6UO8 - chains A and B; structure by electron microscopy, 3.63 A resolution.

== Chain A ==
Name: Gamma-aminobutyric acid type B receptor subunit 1
Source organism: Homo sapiens
UniProtKB: Q9UBS5 (GABR1_HUMAN); numbering as in UniProt (aligned over 165-919)
Chain sequence (762 residues; numbered 164 to 925; the number before each row is that of its first residue):
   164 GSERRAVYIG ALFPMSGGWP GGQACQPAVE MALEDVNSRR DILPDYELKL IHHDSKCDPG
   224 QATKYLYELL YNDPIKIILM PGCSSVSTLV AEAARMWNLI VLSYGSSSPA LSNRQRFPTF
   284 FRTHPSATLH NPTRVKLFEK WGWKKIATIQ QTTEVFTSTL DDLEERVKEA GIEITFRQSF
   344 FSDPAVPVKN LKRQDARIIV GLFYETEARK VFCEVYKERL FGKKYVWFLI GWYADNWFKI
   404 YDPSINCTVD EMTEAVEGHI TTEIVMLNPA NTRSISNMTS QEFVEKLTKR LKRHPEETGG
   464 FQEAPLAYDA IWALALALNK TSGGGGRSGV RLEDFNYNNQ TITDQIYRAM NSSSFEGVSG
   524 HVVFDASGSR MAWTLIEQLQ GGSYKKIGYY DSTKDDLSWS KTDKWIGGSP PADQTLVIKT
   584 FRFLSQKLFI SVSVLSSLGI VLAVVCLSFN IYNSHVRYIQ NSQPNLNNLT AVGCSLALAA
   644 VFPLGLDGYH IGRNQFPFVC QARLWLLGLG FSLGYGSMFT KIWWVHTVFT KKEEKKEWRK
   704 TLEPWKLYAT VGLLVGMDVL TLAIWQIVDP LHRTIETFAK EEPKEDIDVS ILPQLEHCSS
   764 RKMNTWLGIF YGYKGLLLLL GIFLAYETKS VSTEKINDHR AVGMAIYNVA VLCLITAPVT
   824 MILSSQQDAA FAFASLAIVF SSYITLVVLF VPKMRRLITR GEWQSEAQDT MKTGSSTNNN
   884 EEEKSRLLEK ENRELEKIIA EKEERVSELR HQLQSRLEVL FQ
Unresolved in the structure: 164-165, 486-493, 863-925
Differences from the reference sequence: expression tag (164, 920-925)
Cystine bridges: Cys220-Cys246, Cys376-Cys410, Cys663-Cys761
Covalently attached groups: N-acetylglucosamine (NAG) linked to Asn440, Asn482, Asn502, Asn514
Residues lining bound ligands:
  - (R)-(3-aminopropyl)methylphosphinic acid (QD7): Trp182, Cys246, Ser247, Gly268, Ser269, Ser270, His287, Val318, Tyr367, Trp395, Glu466
  - QDA (N~4~,N~6~-dicyclopentyl-2-(methylsulfanyl)-5-nitropyrimidine-4,6-diamine): Ala788, Tyr789, Lys792, Gly806, Met807, Tyr810, Asn811
From the paper describing this entry:
  - binding site for (R)-(3-aminopropyl)methylphosphinic acid: Trp182, Ser247, Ser270, His287, Tyr367, Trp395, Glu466
  - post-translational modification sites: Asn440
  - binding site for QDA: Tyr789, Lys792, Met807, Tyr810
  - mutagenesis - M807A: decreased binding to QDA
  - mutagenesis - Y810A, N811A: abolished binding to QDA
  - mutagenesis - M807A: decreased signaling in response to QDA
  - mutagenesis - Y810A, N811A: abolished signaling in response to QDA

== Chain B ==
Name: Gamma-aminobutyric acid type B receptor subunit 2
Source organism: Homo sapiens
UniProtKB: O75899 (GABR2_HUMAN); numbering as in UniProt (aligned over 41-819)
Chain sequence (779 residues; numbered 41 to 819; the number before each row is that of its first residue):
    41 GWARGAPRPP PSSPPLSIMG LMPLTKEVAK GSIGRGVLPA VELAIEQIRN ESLLRPYFLD
   101 LRLYDTECDN AKGLKAFYDA IKYGPNHLMV FGGVCPSVTS IIAESLQGWN LVQLSFAATT
   161 PVLADKKKYP YFFRTVPSDN AVNPAILKLL KHYQWKRVGT LTQDVQRFSE VRNDLTGVLY
   221 GEDIEISDTE SFSNDPCTSV KKLKGNDVRI ILGQFDQNMA AKVFCCAYEE NMYGSKYQWI
   281 IPGWYEPSWW EQVHTEANSS RCLRKNLLAA MEGYIGVDFE PLSSKQIKTI SGKTPQQYER
   341 EYNNKRSGVG PSKFHGYAYD GIWVIAKTLQ RAMETLHASS RHQRIQDFNY TDHTLGRIIL
   401 NAMNETNFFG VTGQVVFRNG ERMGTIKFTQ FQDSREVKVG EYNAVADTLE IINDTIRFQG
   461 SEPPKDKTII LEQLRKISLP LYSILSALTI LGMIMASAFL FFNIKNRNQK LIKMSSPYMN
   521 NLIILGGMLS YASIFLFGLD GSFVSEKTFE TLCTVRTWIL TVGYTTAFGA MFAKTWRVHA
   581 IFKNVKMKKK IIKDQKLLVI VGGMLLIDLC ILICWQAVDP LRRTVEKYSM EPDPAGRDIS
   641 IRPLLEHCEN THMTIWLGIV YAYKGLLMLF GCFLAWETRN VSIPALNDSK YIGMSVYNVG
   701 IMCIIGAAVS FLTRDQPNVQ FCIVALVIIF CSTITLCLVF VPKLITLRTN PDAATQNRRF
   761 QFTQNQKKED SKTSTSVTSV NQASTSRLEG LQSENHRLRM KITELDKDLE EVTMQLQDT
Unresolved in the structure: 41-52, 586-587, 751-819
Cystine bridges: Cys108-Cys135, Cys237-Cys266, Cys265-Cys302, Cys553-Cys648
Covalently attached groups: N-acetylglucosamine (NAG) linked to Asn90, Asn298, Asn389, Asn404, Asn453
Residues lining bound ligands: QDA (N~4~,N~6~-dicyclopentyl-2-(methylsulfanyl)-5-nitropyrimidine-4,6-diamine): Met694, Tyr697, Asn698
Swiss-Prot annotation at these positions:
  - modified residue: Ser776 (Phosphoserine), Ser779 (Phosphoserine), Thr819 (Phosphothreonine)
  - glycosylation (N-linked (GlcNAc...) asparagine): Asn90, Asn298, Asn389, Asn404, Asn453
  - natural variant: Ala567 (A567T: In NDPLHS), Gly693 (G693W: In DEE59; uncertain significance), Ser695 (S695I: In DEE59), Ile705 (I705N: In DEE59), Ala707 (A707T: In NDPLHS)
  - mutagenesis: Tyr118 (Y118A: Impairs interaction with GABBR1. Decreases signaling via G-proteins)
From the paper describing this entry:
  - binding site for QDA: Met694, Tyr697, Asn698
  - conformationally variable residues (helix shift): Ile581, Thr678
  - mutagenesis - Y697A, N698A: abolished binding to QDA
  - mutagenesis - M694A/Y697A/N698A, N698A: abolished signaling in response to QDA
  - mutagenesis - Y697A: decreased signaling in response to QDA
  - mutagenesis - R556A, H647A, L657A, F711A, R714A, Q720A: unchanged signaling in response to QDA

== Interface between chain A and chain B ==
Residue-residue contacts - 39 pairs, chain A then chain B:
  Pro222(A) - Glu144(B)
  Gly223(A) - Glu144(B)
  Gly223(A) - Ser145(B)
  Thr226(A) - Tyr118(B)  hydrogen bond (backbone-side chain)
  Thr226(A) - Ser145(B)
  Lys227(A) - Gly148(B)  hydrogen bond (side chain-backbone)
  Lys227(A) - Trp149(B)
  Tyr230(A) - Tyr118(B)  hydrophobic
  Tyr230(A) - Ile121(B)
  Tyr230(A) - Lys122(B)
  Tyr230(A) - Trp149(B)  hydrophobic
  Tyr234(A) - Tyr118(B)
  Tyr234(A) - Asp119(B)  hydrogen bond
  Tyr234(A) - Lys122(B)
  Glu255(A) - Asn110(B)
  Ala256(A) - Leu114(B)  hydrophobic
  Arg258(A) - Lys112(B)
  Met259(A) - Ala111(B)  hydrophobic
  Met259(A) - Lys112(B)
  Trp260(A) - Lys115(B)
  Trp260(A) - Tyr118(B)  hydrophobic
  Gln313(A) - Asp204(B)
  Thr315(A) - Gln206(B)  hydrogen bond (backbone-side chain)
  Phe339(A) - Thr229(B)
  Arg340(A) - Ser231(B)
  Arg340(A) - Ser233(B)  hydrogen bond
  Ser342(A) - Asp204(B)  hydrogen bond
  Ser342(A) - Asn213(B)  hydrogen bond (backbone-side chain)
  Phe344(A) - Val162(B)  hydrophobic
  Phe344(A) - Gln206(B)
  Phe344(A) - Glu210(B)
  Val349(A) - Thr216(B)
  Arg356(A) - Ser227(B)
  Tyr810(A) - Tyr697(B)  hydrophobic
  Tyr810(A) - Asn698(B)  hydrogen bond
  Asn811(A) - Tyr697(B)  hydrogen bond
  Ile818(A) - Met702(B)  hydrophobic
  Ile818(A) - Ile705(B)  hydrophobic
  Phe836(A) - Val709(B)  hydrophobic
Also at the interface, not in a pair above, chain A (30 interface residues in all): Leu229, Leu252, Phe343, Ser345, Pro350, Val814, Leu826
Also at the interface, not in a pair above, chain B (32 interface residues in all): Ile141, Lys168, Ser209, Thr713

== Summary ==
30 residues of chain A and 32 residues of chain B are in contact, with 9 hydrogen bonds. Polar contacts
include Thr226(A)-Tyr118(B), Lys227(A)-Gly148(B) and Tyr234(A)-Asp119(B). The paper reports a binding site for
(R)-(3-aminopropyl)methylphosphinic acid at Trp182(A), Ser247(A) and Ser270(A) among others; Y810A and N811A
of chain A abolish binding to QDA; 12 substitutions were tested in all.
Chain A is Gamma-aminobutyric acid type B receptor subunit 1 and chain B is Gamma-aminobutyric acid type B
receptor subunit 2, both from Homo sapiens; the structure, Human metabotropic GABA(B) receptor bound to
agonist SKF97541 and positive allosteric modulator GS39783, was determined by electron microscopy, deposited
together with 6UO9, 6UOA and 6VJM.
